PDB entry 7C8F | X-ray diffraction, 1.46 A resolution | chain B

Chain B:
Molecule: H127A/Y244A mutant of alginate lyase AlyC3 in complex with dimannuronate
Source organism: Psychromonas sp
Notes: engineered mutation(s): H127A, Y244A
Sequence (266 residues; each row starts with the number of its first residue):
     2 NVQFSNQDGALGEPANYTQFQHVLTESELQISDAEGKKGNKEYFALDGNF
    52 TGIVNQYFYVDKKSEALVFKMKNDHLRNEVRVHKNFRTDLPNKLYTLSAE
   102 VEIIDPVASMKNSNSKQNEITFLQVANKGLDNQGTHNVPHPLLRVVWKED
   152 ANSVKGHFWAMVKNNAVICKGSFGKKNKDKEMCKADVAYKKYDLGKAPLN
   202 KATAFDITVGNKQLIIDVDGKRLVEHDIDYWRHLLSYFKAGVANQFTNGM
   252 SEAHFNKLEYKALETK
Disulfide bonds: Cys170-Cys184
Small-molecule neighbours:
  - beta-D-mannopyranuronic acid (BEM): Arg78, Gln118, Gln125, Pro140, His141, Pro142, Arg145, Lys171, Tyr190, Gln246
  - malonate ion (MLI): Gln31, Lys42, Tyr44, Arg82, Lys129, Tyr238
Reported in the primary citation:
  - binding site for beta-D-mannopyranuronic acid: Arg78, Gln125
  - catalytic residues: Arg78

Summary:
Chain B binds malonate ion and beta-D-mannopyranuronic acid. The paper reports the catalytic residue Arg78; a
binding site for beta-D-mannopyranuronic acid at Arg78 and Gln125.
Chain B is H127A/Y244A mutant of alginate lyase AlyC3 in complex with dimannuronate (Psychromonas sp); the
structure, Structure of alginate lyase AlyC3 in complex with dimannuronate(2M), was determined by X-ray
diffraction (same publication as 7C8G).
